Entry 6Z3F (X-ray diffraction, 2.10 A resolution); this record covers chains P and W of the 3 polymer chains in the assembly.

== Chain P ==
Molecule: Chains: P
Amino-acid sequence (16 residues; row label = number of the first residue in the row):
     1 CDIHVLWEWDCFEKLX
Not modelled in the structure: 15-16
Disulfide bonds: Cys1-Cys11
Glycans and other covalent adducts: amino group (NH2) linked to Lys14
Modified residues: Leu6 (norleucine; NLE); NH2 (amino group) at position 16

== Chain W ==
Molecule: Vascular endothelial growth factor A
From: Homo sapiens
UniProt: P15692 (VEGFA_HUMAN); residues 13-107 here correspond to UniProt positions 39-133 (UniProt number = residue number + 26)
Amino-acid sequence (95 residues; row label = number of the first residue in the row):
    13 EVVKFMDVYQRSYCHPIETLVDIFQEYPDEIEYIFKPSCVPLMRCGGCCN
    63 DEGLECVPTEESNITMQIMRIKPHQGQHIGEMSFLQHNKCECRPK
Disulfide bonds: Cys26-Cys68, Cys57-Cys102, Cys61-Cys104

== How chain P and chain W interact ==
Residue-residue contacts (17):
  Ile3(P) - Asn62(W)  hydrogen bond (backbone-side chain)
  Ile3(P) - Leu66(W)
  His4(P) - Tyr25(W)  hydrogen bond (backbone-side chain)
  His4(P) - Leu66(W)
  His4(P) - Cys104(W)
  Val5(P) - Tyr25(W)
  Val5(P) - Asn62(W)  hydrogen bond (backbone-side chain)
  Leu6(P) - Tyr21(W)
  Leu6(P) - Gln22(W)
  Leu6(P) - Tyr25(W)
  Trp7(P) - Met18(W)
  Trp7(P) - Tyr21(W)  hydrogen bond (backbone-side chain)
  Trp7(P) - Asn62(W)
  Trp9(P) - Phe17(W)  hydrophobic
  Trp9(P) - Met18(W)  hydrophobic
  Phe12(P) - Phe17(W)  hydrophobic
  Phe12(P) - Tyr21(W)  hydrophobic
Other interface residues (no listed pair), chain P (9 interface residues in all): Asp2, Glu8
Other interface residues (no listed pair), chain W (10 interface residues in all): Asp63, Pro106

== Summary ==
Chain P and chain W form an interface of 9 and 10 residues respectively; the contacts include 4 hydrogen
bonds. Polar contacts include Ile3(P)-Asn62(W), His4(P)-Tyr25(W) and Val5(P)-Asn62(W). Covalently linked amino
group: at Lys14(P).
Here chain P is Chains: P and chain W is Vascular endothelial growth factor A (Homo sapiens). Entry 6Z3F
(VEGF-A 13:107 crystallized with 2C bicyclic peptide) was determined by X-ray diffraction, deposited together
with 6ZFL, 6ZBR, 6ZCD and 6Z13.
